PDB entry 2L1Y | solution NMR | chains A and B

[Chain A]
Name: Insulin A chain
Source organism: Homo sapiens
Notes: fragment: UNP rsidues 90-110; engineered mutation(s): P28K, K29P
UniProt: P01308 (INS_HUMAN); residues 1-21 here correspond to UniProt positions 90-110 (UniProt number = residue number + 89)
Sequence (21 residues; row label = number of the first residue in the row):
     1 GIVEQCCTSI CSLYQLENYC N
Disulfide bonds: C6-C11

[Chain B]
Name: Insulin B chain
Source organism: Homo sapiens
Notes: fragment: UNP rsidues 25-54
UniProt: P01308 (INS_HUMAN); residues 1-30 here correspond to UniProt positions 25-54 (UniProt number = residue number + 24)
Sequence (30 residues; row label = number of the first residue in the row):
     1 FVNQHLCGSH LVEALYLVCA ERAFFYTKPT
Differences from the reference sequence: engineered mutation K28 (Pro52 in P01308), P29 (Lys53 in P01308)
Modified residues: A20 (D-alanine; DAL); A23 (D-alanine; DAL)

[Chain A / chain B interface]
Inter-chain disulfides: C7(A)-C7(B), C20(A)-C19(B)
Contacting residue pairs (31; chain A residue first):
  I2(A) with Y26(B)
  V3(A) with Y26(B); K28(B)
  C6(A) with H5(B); L6(B); Y26(B)
  C7(A) with H5(B); L6(B); C7(B), disulfide
  T8(A) with H5(B)
  S9(A) with H5(B)
  I10(A) with V2(B); N3(B); Q4(B); H5(B)
  L13(A) with F1(B); V18(B)
  L16(A) with L15(B); V18(B)
  E17(A) with V18(B)
  Y19(A) with L15(B); F24(B); F25(B)
  C20(A) with C19(B), disulfide; R22(B); F24(B); F25(B)
  N21(A) with R22(B); A23(B); F24(B); F25(B)
Other interface residues (no listed pair), chain A (15 interface residues in all): G1, C11
Other interface residues (no listed pair), chain B (19 interface residues in all): L11, A14, T27

[In short]
The interface between chain A and chain B involves 15 residues on one side and 19 on the other; the contacts
include 2 disulfide bonds.
Here chain A is Insulin A chain and chain B is Insulin B chain, both from Homo sapiens. Entry 2L1Y (NMR
Structure of human insulin mutant GLY-B20-D-ALA, GLY-B23-D-ALA PRO-B28-LYS, LYS-B29-PRO, 20 Structures) was
determined by solution NMR.
